Entry 5U7M (X-ray diffraction, 3.02 A resolution); this record covers chains D and E of the 6 polymer chains in the assembly.

# Chain D
Protein: 35O22 fab heavy chain
Organism: Homo sapiens
Notes: antibody fragment or engineered binder
Amino-acid sequence (243 residues; numbered 1 to 225 plus 18 insertion-coded residues; the number before each row is that of its first residue; a row labelled like 72A-72H holds insertion residues (72A, then the next letters in order)):
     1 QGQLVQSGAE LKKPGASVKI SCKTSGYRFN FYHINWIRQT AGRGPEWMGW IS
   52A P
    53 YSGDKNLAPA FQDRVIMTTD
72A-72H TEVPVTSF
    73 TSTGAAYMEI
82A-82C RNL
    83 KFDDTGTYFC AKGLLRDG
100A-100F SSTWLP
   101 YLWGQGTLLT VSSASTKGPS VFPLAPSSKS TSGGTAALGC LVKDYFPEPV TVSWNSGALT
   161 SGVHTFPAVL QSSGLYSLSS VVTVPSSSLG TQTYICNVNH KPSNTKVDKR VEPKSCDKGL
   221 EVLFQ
Not modelled in the structure: 225
Disulfide bonds: Cys22-Cys92, Cys140-Cys196

# Chain E
Protein: 35O22 fab light chain
Organism: Homo sapiens
Notes: antibody fragment or engineered binder
Amino-acid sequence (216 residues; row label = number of the first residue in the row; note: 1 number in that range is skipped by the numbering (no residue carries it; nothing is unmodelled there); a row labelled like 27A-27C holds insertion residues (27A, then the next letters in order)):
     1 QSVLTQSAS
    11 VSGSLGQSVT ISCTGPN
27A-27C SVC
    28 CSHKSISWYQ WPPGRAPTLI IYEDNERAPG ISPRFSGYKS YWSAYLTISD LRPEDETTYY
    88 CCSYTHNS
   95A G
    96 CVFGTGTKVS V
  106A L
   107 GQSKANPSVT LFPPSSEELQ ANKATLVCLI SDFYPGAVTV AWKADSSPVK AGVETTTPSK
   167 QSNNKYAASS YLSLTPEQWK SHRSYSCQVT HEGSTVEKTV APTECS
Not modelled in the structure: 1, 211-212
Disulfide bonds: Cys23-Cys88, Cys27C-Cys28, Cys89-Cys96, Cys134-Cys193
Ligand contacts: N-acetylglucosamine (NAG; 2-acetamido-2-deoxy-beta-D-glucopyranose): Asn52, Glu53, Arg54, Ala55

# Interface between chain D and chain E
Pairs across the interface - 57 pairs, chain D then chain E:
  Ile37(D) with Phe98(E), hydrophobic
  Gln39(D) with Trp38(E); Tyr87(E), hydrogen bond
  Pro45(D) with Trp38(E), hydrophobic; Tyr87(E), hydrophobic; Phe98(E)
  Trp47(D) with Gly95A(E); Cys96(E); Phe98(E)
  Phe91(D) with Arg42(E)
  Leu96(D) with Tyr49(E), hydrophobic
  Ser100A(D) with Glu50(E), hydrogen bond; Thr92(E); His93(E)
  Ser100B(D) with Glu50(E), hydrogen bond; Tyr91(E), hydrogen bond
  Trp100D(D) with Tyr91(E), hydrophobic; Thr92(E); His93(E); Ser95(E); Gly95A(E); Cys96(E)
  Leu100E(D) with Tyr36(E); Tyr49(E), hydrophobic; Tyr91(E)
  Pro100F(D) with Tyr36(E), hydrogen bond (backbone-side chain)
  Tyr101(D) with Leu46(E), hydrophobic; Pro56(E)
  Trp103(D) with Tyr36(E); Pro44(E), hydrophobic
  Gly104(D) with Ala43(E)
  Phe122(D) with Ser121(E)
  Pro123(D) with Glu123(E)
  Leu124(D) with Phe118(E), hydrophobic
  Ala125(D) with Phe118(E)
  Ser127(D) with Thr116(E)
  Leu141(D) with Val133(E), hydrophobic
  Lys143(D) with Glu124(E), salt bridge; Thr131(E), hydrogen bond
  Phe166(D) with Leu135(E), hydrophobic; Ile136(E); Ser137(E); Ala173(E), hydrophobic; Ala174(E)
  Pro167(D) with Ser165(E); Ser175(E)
  Ala168(D) with Thr162(E)
  Val169(D) with Glu160(E); Thr162(E); Tyr177(E), hydrophobic
  Gln171(D) with Glu160(E)
  Ser177(D) with Tyr177(E)
  Leu178(D) with Tyr177(E)
  Ser179(D) with Val133(E); Leu135(E); Tyr177(E), hydrogen bond
  Lys218(D) with Glu210(E), salt bridge
Also at the interface, not in a pair above, chain D (35 interface residues in all): Glu46, Leu97, His164, Leu170, Val181
Also at the interface, not in a pair above, chain E (39 interface residues in all): Ser34, Ala55, Gly99, Gln167

# Summary
35 residues of chain D and 39 residues of chain E are in contact; the contacts include 7 hydrogen bonds and 2
salt bridges. Polar pairs include Lys143(D)-Glu124(E), Lys218(D)-Glu210(E) and Gln39(D)-Tyr87(E). Bound to
chain E: N-acetylglucosamine.
Chain D is 35O22 fab heavy chain and chain E is 35O22 fab light chain, both from Homo sapiens; the structure,
Crystal Structure of HIV-1 BG505 SOSIP.664 Prefusion Env Trimer Bound to Small Molecule HIV-1 Entry Inhibitor
..., was determined by X-ray diffraction (same publication as 5U7O).
